PDB entry 3AGV | X-ray diffraction, 2.15 A resolution | chains A and S of the 4 polymer chains in the assembly

== Chain A ==
Protein: Ig gamma-1 chain C region
Source organism: Homo sapiens
Notes: fragment: Fc fragment, residues 120-330
UniProt: P01857 (IGHG1_HUMAN); residues 237-447 here correspond to UniProt positions 120-330 (UniProt number = residue number - 117)
Amino-acid sequence (211 residues; row label = number of the first residue in the row):
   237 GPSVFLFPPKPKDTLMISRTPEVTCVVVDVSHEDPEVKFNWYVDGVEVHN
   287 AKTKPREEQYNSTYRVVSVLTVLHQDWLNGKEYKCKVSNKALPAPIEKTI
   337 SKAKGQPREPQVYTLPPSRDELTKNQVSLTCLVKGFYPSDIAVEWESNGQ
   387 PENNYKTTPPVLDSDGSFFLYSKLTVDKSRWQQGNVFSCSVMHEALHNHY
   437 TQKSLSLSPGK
Unresolved in the structure: 237-240, 263-271, 297-301, 322-333, 444-447
Cystine bridges: Cys261-Cys321, Cys367-Cys425
Swiss-Prot annotation at these positions:
  - glycosylation: Asn297 (N-linked (GlcNAc...) (complex) asparagine)
What the authors report for this chain:
  - binding site for the 24-nt RNA strand: Lys340, Gln342, Arg344, Tyr373, Leu398, Gly402, Phe404
  - specificity-determining residues: Gln342, Phe404 (by similarity / conservation)
  - conformationally variable residues (side-chain flip): Lys340
  - binding site for the 24-nt RNA strand (chain S): Lys340, Gln342, Arg344, Tyr373, Leu398, Gly402, Phe404

== Chain S ==
Molecule: 24-nt RNA strand
Sequence (24 nucleotides; row label = number of the first residue in the row):
     1 GGAGGXGXXXXGAAAGGAAXXXXA
Unresolved in the structure: 12-15, 24
Modified / non-standard residues: UFT (2'-deoxy-2'-fluorouridine 5'-(dihydrogen phosphate)) at position 6, CFZ (2'-deoxy-2'-fluorocytidine 5'-(dihydrogen phosphate)) at position 8, UFT (2'-deoxy-2'-fluorouridine 5'-(dihydrogen phosphate)) at position 9, CFZ (2'-deoxy-2'-fluorocytidine 5'-(dihydrogen phosphate)) at position 10, CFZ (2'-deoxy-2'-fluorocytidine 5'-(dihydrogen phosphate)) at position 11, CFZ (2'-deoxy-2'-fluorocytidine 5'-(dihydrogen phosphate)) at position 20, UFT (2'-deoxy-2'-fluorouridine 5'-(dihydrogen phosphate)) at position 21, CFZ (2'-deoxy-2'-fluorocytidine 5'-(dihydrogen phosphate)) at position 22, CFZ (2'-deoxy-2'-fluorocytidine 5'-(dihydrogen phosphate)) at position 23
Ion coordination: Ca2+ near G7 (its only coordinating residue here)
What the authors report for this chain:
  - Ca2+ coordination: G7
  - contacts within the chain: G5-A19
  - mutagenesis - G5A, G7A: abolished binding to Ig gamma-1 chain C region (chain A)

== How chain A and chain S interact ==
Residue-residue contacts - 20 pairs, chain A then chain S:
  Lys340(A) - UFT_6(S)  phosphate contact
  Lys340(A) - G7(S)  salt bridge to the phosphate
  Gly341(A) - G5(S)  sugar contact
  Gly341(A) - UFT_6(S)  hydrogen bond to the phosphate
  Gly341(A) - G7(S)  base contact
  Gln342(A) - G4(S)  hydrogen bond to the base
  Gln342(A) - G5(S)  hydrogen bond to the sugar
  Gln342(A) - UFT_6(S)  phosphate contact
  Gln342(A) - CFZ_20(S)  base contact
  Gln342(A) - UFT_21(S)  hydrogen bond to the sugar
  Pro343(A) - UFT_21(S)  sugar contact
  Arg344(A) - G7(S)  hydrogen bond to the base
  Arg344(A) - A19(S)  base contact
  Arg344(A) - CFZ_20(S)  base contact
  Tyr373(A) - G7(S)  stacking on the base
  Leu398(A) - G7(S)  base contact
  Leu398(A) - CFZ_8(S)  base contact
  Gly402(A) - G7(S)  hydrogen bond to the base
  Gly402(A) - CFZ_8(S)  base contact
  Phe404(A) - G7(S)  base contact

== Overview ==
The interface between chain A and chain S involves 9 residues on one side and 8 on the other; the contacts
include 6 hydrogen bonds, 1 salt bridge and 1 aromatic stacking contact. Polar pairs include Gln342(A)-G4(S),
Arg344(A)-G7(S) and Gly402(A)-G7(S). The paper reports a binding site for the 24-nt RNA strand at Lys340(A),
Gln342(A) and Arg344(A) among others; G5A and G7A of chain S abolish binding to Ig gamma-1 chain C region
(chain A).
Here chain A is Ig gamma-1 chain C region (Homo sapiens) and chain S is a 24-nt RNA strand. Entry 3AGV
(Crystal structure of a human IgG-aptamer complex) was determined by X-ray diffraction.
